5T0B - chains A and B of the 6 polymer chains in the assembly; structure by X-ray diffraction, 2.00 A resolution.

Chain A:
Name: Hemagglutinin
Source organism: H6N1 subtype
UniProt: A0A0J9X268 (A0A0J9X268_9INFA); residues -1 to 331 here correspond to UniProt positions 1-333 (UniProt number = residue number + 2)
Sequence (333 residues; each row starts with the number of its first residue; numbers below 1 keep their minus sign (Ala-1 is residue -1)):
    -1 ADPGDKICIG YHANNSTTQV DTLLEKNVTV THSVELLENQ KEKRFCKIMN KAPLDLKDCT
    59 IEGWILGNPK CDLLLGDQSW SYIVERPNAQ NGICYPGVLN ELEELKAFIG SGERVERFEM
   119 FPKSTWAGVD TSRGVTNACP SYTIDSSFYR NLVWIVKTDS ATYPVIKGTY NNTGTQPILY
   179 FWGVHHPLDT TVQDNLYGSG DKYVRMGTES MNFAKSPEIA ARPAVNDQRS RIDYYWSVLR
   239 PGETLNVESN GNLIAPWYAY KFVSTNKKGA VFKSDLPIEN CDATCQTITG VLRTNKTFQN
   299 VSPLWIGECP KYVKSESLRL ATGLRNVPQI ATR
Disordered / not traced: -1 to 0, 331
Differences from the reference sequence: engineered mutation Asp225 (Gly227 in A0A0J9X268)
Cystine bridges: Cys44-Cys279, Cys57-Cys69, Cys92-Cys137, Cys283-Cys307
Covalent attachments: N-acetylglucosamine (NAG) linked to Asn25, Asn169
What the authors report for this chain:
  - binding site for beta-D-galactopyranose: Asp225, Gln226
  - specificity-determining residues: Asp225
  - mutagenesis - A222K/G225D, G225D: increased binding to human-type receptors
  - mutagenesis - G225D: abolished binding to avian-type receptors
  - mutagenesis - G225D: increased binding to human trachea epithelium
  - mutagenesis - G225D: abolished binding to chicken trachea
  - mutagenesis - G225D: decreased stability
  - mutagenesis - L186P, L186S, Q226L: decreased binding to avian-type receptors

Chain B:
Name: Hemagglutinin HA2 chain
Source organism: H6N1 subtype
UniProt: A0A0J9X267 (A0A0J9X267_9INFA); residue numbers follow UniProt; this construct covers 1-180
Sequence (180 residues; numbered 1 to 180; the number before each row is that of its first residue):
     1 GIFGAIAGFI EGGWTGMIDG WYGYHHENSQ GSGYAADRES TQKAIDGITN KVNSIINKMN
    61 TQFEAVDHEF SNLERRIGNL NKRMEDGFLD VWTYNAELLV LLENERTLDL HDANVKNLYE
   121 KVKSQLRDNA NDLGNGCFEF WHKCDNECME SVKNGTYDYP KYQKESKLNR QGIEGRLVPR
Disordered / not traced: 174-180
Cystine bridges: Cys144-Cys148

How chain A and chain B interact:
Cross-chain cystine bridges: Cys6(A)-Cys137(B)
Residue-residue contacts (124; chain A residue first):
  Gly2(A) - Glu139(B)  hydrogen bond (backbone-side chain)
  Asp3(A) - Glu27(B)
  Asp3(A) - Asn28(B)
  Asp3(A) - Ser29(B)
  Asp3(A) - Phe138(B)
  Asp3(A) - Glu139(B)
  Asp3(A) - Phe140(B)  hydrogen bond (backbone-backbone)
  Asp3(A) - Lys143(B)
  Asp3(A) - Cys144(B)  hydrogen bond (side chain-backbone)
  Lys4(A) - His25(B)  hydrogen bond
  Lys4(A) - His26(B)
  Lys4(A) - Glu27(B)  salt bridge
  Lys4(A) - Phe138(B)
  Lys4(A) - Met149(B)
  Ile5(A) - His25(B)
  Ile5(A) - Cys137(B)
  Ile5(A) - Phe138(B)  hydrogen bond (backbone-backbone)
  Ile5(A) - Phe140(B)  hydrophobic
  Ile5(A) - Met149(B)  hydrophobic
  Ile5(A) - Val152(B)  hydrophobic
  Cys6(A) - Trp14(B)
  Cys6(A) - Gly23(B)
  Cys6(A) - Tyr24(B)
  Cys6(A) - His25(B)  hydrogen bond (backbone-backbone)
  Cys6(A) - Gly136(B)
  Cys6(A) - Cys137(B)  disulfide
  Ile7(A) - Ile10(B)
  Ile7(A) - Trp14(B)
  Ile7(A) - Gly23(B)
  Ile7(A) - Tyr119(B)
  Ile7(A) - Val122(B)  hydrophobic
  Ile7(A) - Gly136(B)  hydrogen bond (backbone-backbone)
  Ile7(A) - Phe138(B)  hydrophobic
  Gly8(A) - Trp14(B)
  Gly8(A) - Tyr22(B)
  Gly8(A) - Gly23(B)  hydrogen bond (backbone-backbone)
  Tyr9(A) - Ile6(B)
  Tyr9(A) - Ala7(B)  hydrogen bond (side chain-backbone)
  Tyr9(A) - Ile10(B)  hydrogen bond (side chain-backbone)
  Tyr9(A) - Glu11(B)
  Tyr9(A) - Gly12(B)  hydrogen bond (side chain-backbone)
  Tyr9(A) - Gly13(B)
  Tyr9(A) - Trp14(B)  hydrogen bond (backbone-backbone)
  Tyr9(A) - Met17(B)
  Tyr9(A) - Trp21(B)
  His10(A) - Trp14(B)
  His10(A) - Met17(B)  hydrogen bond (side chain-backbone)
  His10(A) - Gly20(B)
  His10(A) - Trp21(B)  hydrogen bond (backbone-backbone)
  Ala11(A) - Gly13(B)
  Ala11(A) - Trp14(B)  hydrogen bond (backbone-backbone)
  Ala11(A) - Thr15(B)
  Val18(A) - Asn104(B)
  Asp19(A) - Leu101(B)
  Asp19(A) - Asn104(B)  hydrogen bond (backbone-side chain)
  Thr20(A) - Leu101(B)
  Thr20(A) - Asn104(B)
  Thr20(A) - Glu105(B)
  Thr20(A) - Leu108(B)
  Leu21(A) - Leu101(B)  hydrogen bond (backbone-backbone)
  Leu21(A) - Leu102(B)  hydrophobic
  Leu21(A) - Glu105(B)
  Leu22(A) - Glu105(B)
  Val28(A) - Leu108(B)  hydrophobic
  Thr29(A) - Trp21(B)
  His30(A) - Trp21(B)  hydrogen bond
  Glu101(A) - Glu69(B)
  Glu101(A) - Phe70(B)
  Glu101(A) - Ser71(B)
  Lys104(A) - Glu69(B)  salt bridge
  Lys266(A) - Glu64(B)  salt bridge
  Ala268(A) - Asp67(B)
  Val269(A) - Asp67(B)  hydrogen bond (backbone-side chain)
  Lys271(A) - Asp67(B)
  Lys271(A) - Glu69(B)  salt bridge
  Thr295(A) - Ile56(B)
  Thr295(A) - Met59(B)
  Phe296(A) - Met59(B)  hydrophobic
  Phe296(A) - Ala96(B)  hydrophobic
  Pro301(A) - Ala65(B)
  Leu302(A) - Ala65(B)
  Leu302(A) - Val66(B)
  Leu302(A) - Asp67(B)
  Trp303(A) - Gln62(B)
  Trp303(A) - Phe63(B)
  Trp303(A) - Glu64(B)
  Cys307(A) - Gln62(B)  hydrogen bond (backbone-side chain)
  Pro308(A) - Gln62(B)
  Lys309(A) - Met59(B)
  Lys309(A) - Thr61(B)  hydrogen bond (side chain-backbone)
  Lys309(A) - Gln62(B)
  Lys309(A) - Trp92(B)
  Tyr310(A) - Leu89(B)  hydrophobic
  Val311(A) - Leu89(B)  hydrophobic
  Val311(A) - Trp92(B)
  Val311(A) - Thr93(B)
  Lys312(A) - Leu89(B)
  Lys312(A) - Asp90(B)
  Lys312(A) - Thr93(B)  hydrogen bond (backbone-side chain)
  Ser313(A) - Thr93(B)
  Ser313(A) - Glu97(B)  hydrogen bond
  Leu316(A) - Ala96(B)
  Leu316(A) - Glu97(B)
  Arg317(A) - Val100(B)
  Arg317(A) - Asn104(B)  hydrogen bond (backbone-side chain)
  Leu318(A) - Ile55(B)  hydrophobic
  Leu318(A) - Asn104(B)
  Ala319(A) - Asn104(B)  hydrogen bond (backbone-side chain)
  Ala319(A) - Thr107(B)
  Thr320(A) - Trp21(B)
  Thr320(A) - Ile48(B)
  Thr320(A) - Val52(B)
  Thr320(A) - His111(B)  hydrogen bond (backbone-side chain)
  Gly321(A) - Trp21(B)
  Gly321(A) - Leu108(B)
  Gly321(A) - His111(B)  hydrogen bond (backbone-side chain)
  Leu322(A) - Trp21(B)
  Leu322(A) - Tyr22(B)  hydrophobic
  Leu322(A) - His111(B)
  Arg323(A) - Leu108(B)
  Val325(A) - Glu11(B)
  Val325(A) - Gly12(B)
  Val325(A) - Gly13(B)  hydrogen bond (backbone-backbone)
  Pro326(A) - Thr15(B)
Interface residues without a listed pair, chain A (52 interface residues in all): Asn12, Val26, Leu34, Ala105, Gly267, Gln327
Interface residues without a listed pair, chain B (71 interface residues in all): Ala5, Ile18, His68, Glu74, Leu98, Glu103, Val115, Leu118, Leu126, Asn135, His142, Lys153

Summary:
52 residues of chain A and 71 residues of chain B are in contact, with 1 disulfide bond, 28 hydrogen bonds and
4 salt bridges. Among the polar pairs are Lys4(A)-Glu27(B), Lys104(A)-Glu69(B) and Lys266(A)-Glu64(B). From
the paper: a binding site for beta-D-galactopyranose at Asp225(A) and Gln226(A); L186P, L186S and Q226L of
chain A reduce binding to avian-type receptors; 5 substitutions were tested in all.
Here chain A is Hemagglutinin and chain B is Hemagglutinin HA2 chain, both from H6N1 subtype. Entry 5T0B
(Crystal structure of H6 hemagglutinin G225D mutant from Taiwan (2013) H6N1 influenza virus in complex with
...) was determined by X-ray diffraction, deposited together with 5T08, 5T0D and 5T0E.
